PDB entry 7XN9 | X-ray diffraction, 2.60 A resolution | chain A

== Chain A ==
Name: Somatostatin receptor type 2, Endo-1,4-beta-xylanase
Organism: Homo sapiens
Notes: EC 3.2.1.8
UniProtKB: chimeric construct of P30874, P09850: residues 2-239 from P30874 (SSR2_HUMAN) positions 2-239 (same numbers); residues 1000-1184 from P09850 positions 29-213 (UniProt number = residue number - 971); residues 243-359 from P30874 (SSR2_HUMAN) positions 243-359 (same numbers)
Amino-acid sequence (589 residues; each row starts with the number of its first residue; numbers below 1 keep their minus sign (Met-24 is residue -24)):
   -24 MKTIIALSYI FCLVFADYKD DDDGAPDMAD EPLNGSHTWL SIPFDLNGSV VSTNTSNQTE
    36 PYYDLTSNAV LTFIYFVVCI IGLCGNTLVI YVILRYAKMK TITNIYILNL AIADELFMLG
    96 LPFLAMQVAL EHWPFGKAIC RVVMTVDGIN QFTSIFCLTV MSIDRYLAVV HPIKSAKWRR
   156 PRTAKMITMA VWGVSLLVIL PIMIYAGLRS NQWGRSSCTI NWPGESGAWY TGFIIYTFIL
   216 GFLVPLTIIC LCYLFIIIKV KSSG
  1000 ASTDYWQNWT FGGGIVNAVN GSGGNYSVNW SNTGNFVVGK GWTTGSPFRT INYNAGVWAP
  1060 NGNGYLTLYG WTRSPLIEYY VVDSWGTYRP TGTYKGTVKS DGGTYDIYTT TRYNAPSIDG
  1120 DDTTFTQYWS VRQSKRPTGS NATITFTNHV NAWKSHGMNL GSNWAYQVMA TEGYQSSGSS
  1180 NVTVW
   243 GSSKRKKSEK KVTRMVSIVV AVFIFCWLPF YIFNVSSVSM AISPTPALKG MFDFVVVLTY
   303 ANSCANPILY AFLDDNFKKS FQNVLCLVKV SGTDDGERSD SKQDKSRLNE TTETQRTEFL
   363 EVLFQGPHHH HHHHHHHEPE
Not modelled in the structure: -24 to 36, 1160, 332-382
Disulfides: Cys115-Cys193
Differences from the reference sequence: expression tag (-24 to 1, 360-382); conflict Glu106 (Val in P30874), Asp316 (Ser in P30874), Phe1010 (Asp39 in P09850), Asp1121 (Arg150 in P09850)
Ligand contacts: l-054,52 (GI9; tert-butyl (2S)-6-azanyl-2-[[(2R,3S)-3-(1H-indol-3-yl)-2-[[4-(2-oxidanylidene-3H-benzimidazol-1-yl)piperidin-1-yl]carbonylamino]butanoyl]amino]hexanoate): Tyr50, Phe92, Leu99, Gln102, Val103, Met119, Asp122, Gln126, Ile177, Thr194, Ile195, Tyr205, Phe208, Thr212, Phe272, Phe275, Asn276, Ser279, Ala283, Ile284, Ser285, Pro286, Thr287, Leu290, Lys291, Phe294, Asp295, Val298, Tyr302
Reported in the primary citation:
  - binding site for l-054,52: Leu99, Gln102, Val103, Asp122, Gln126, Phe208, Thr212, Phe272, Phe275, Asn276, Ile284, Pro286, Leu290, Phe294, Val298, Tyr302
  - conformationally variable residues (side-chain flip): Asn125
  - mutagenesis - T194A (40-fold), Y205W, F272A (600-fold), F294A (> 200-fold), Y302A: decreased signaling
  - mutagenesis - Q102A, D122A, Q126A, S192A, F208A, T212A, N276A, V298A: decreased signaling in response to octreotide
  - specificity-determining residues: Tyr205 (proposed by the authors, not directly observed)

== In short ==
Bound to chain A: l-054,52. From the paper: a binding site for l-054,52 at Leu99, Gln102 and Val103 among
others; Q102A, D122A and Q126A, among others, reduce signaling in response to octreotide; 13 substitutions
were tested in all.
Chain A is Somatostatin receptor type 2, Endo-1,4-beta-xylanase (Homo sapiens); the structure, Crystal
structure of SSTR2 and L-054,522 complex, was determined by X-ray diffraction (same publication as 7XMR, 7XMS
and 7XMT).
